PDB entry 7PTH | X-ray diffraction, 1.85 A resolution | chains B and D

Chain B (and D):
Molecule: Choline sulfatase
Organism: Rhizobium meliloti
Notes: EC 3.1.6.6; chain D of this document is another copy of the same molecule, construct and numbering; everything in this record applies to it too
Reference sequence: A0A410NSD4 (A0A410NSD4_RHIML); numbering as in UniProt (aligned over 1-512)
Amino-acid sequence (520 residues; each row starts with the number of its first residue):
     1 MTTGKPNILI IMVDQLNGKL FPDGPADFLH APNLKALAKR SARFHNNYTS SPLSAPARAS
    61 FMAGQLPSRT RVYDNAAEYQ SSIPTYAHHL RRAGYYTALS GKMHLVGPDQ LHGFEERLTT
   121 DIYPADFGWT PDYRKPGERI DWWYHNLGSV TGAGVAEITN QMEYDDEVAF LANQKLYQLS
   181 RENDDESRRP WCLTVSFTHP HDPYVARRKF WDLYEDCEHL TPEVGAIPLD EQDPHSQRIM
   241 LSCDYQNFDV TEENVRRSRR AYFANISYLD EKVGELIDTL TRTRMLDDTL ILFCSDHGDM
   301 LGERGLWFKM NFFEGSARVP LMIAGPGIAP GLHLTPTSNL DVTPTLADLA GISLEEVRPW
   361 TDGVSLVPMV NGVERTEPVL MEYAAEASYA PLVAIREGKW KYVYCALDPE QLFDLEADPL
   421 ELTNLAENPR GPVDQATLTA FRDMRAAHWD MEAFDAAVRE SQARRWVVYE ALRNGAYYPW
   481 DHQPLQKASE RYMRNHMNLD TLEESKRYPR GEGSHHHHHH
Unresolved in the structure: 1-3, 516-520
Sequence notes: engineered mutation S54 (Cys in A0A410NSD4); expression tag (513-520)
Metal / ion sites: Ca2+: D14, D296
Small-molecule neighbours: choline ion (CHT): L53, N75, Y123, W129, W143, Y144, H145, H201, K309, E386
What the authors report for this chain:
  - catalytic residues: H104 (proposed by the authors, not directly observed)
  - binding site for choline ion: S54, N75, W129, H145, K309, L499
  - mutagenesis - C54S (below 1%): decreased catalytic activity

Interface between chain B and chain D:
Residue-residue contacts - 160 pairs, chain B then chain D:
  T120(B) with A488(D); Y492(D); R494(D), hydrogen bond
  D121(B) with R494(D), hydrogen bond (backbone-side chain)
  I122(B) with Y492(D); M493(D), hydrogen bond (backbone-backbone); R494(D)
  Y123(B) with M493(D); R494(D), hydrogen bond (backbone-side chain)
  P124(B) with M493(D); N495(D)
  D126(B) with N495(D), hydrogen bond
  G128(B) with N495(D)
  W129(B) with N495(D), hydrogen bond
  W142(B) with N495(D); M497(D); N498(D); L499(D), hydrogen bond (backbone-backbone)
  W143(B) with L499(D)
  N146(B) with D500(D), hydrogen bond
  G152(B) with R507(D), hydrogen bond (backbone-side chain)
  A153(B) with G513(D)
  G154(B) with R507(D); E512(D); G513(D)
  V155(B) with E512(D), hydrogen bond (backbone-backbone); G513(D)
  A156(B) with R507(D); Y508(D); P509(D)
  E157(B) with Y177(D); R282(D), salt bridge; Y508(D), hydrogen bond (backbone-backbone); P509(D)
  I158(B) with Y177(D), hydrophobic; R181(D); K506(D); R507(D); Y508(D), hydrogen bond (backbone-backbone)
  T159(B) with R181(D), hydrogen bond (backbone-side chain); K506(D)
  N160(B) with Y492(D); E503(D); K506(D)
  E163(B) with Q178(D), hydrogen bond; R181(D), salt bridge; R491(D), salt bridge; Y492(D)
  Y164(B) with Y492(D)
  D166(B) with F170(D)
  E167(B) with F170(D); Q174(D), hydrogen bond; R491(D), salt bridge; Y492(D), hydrogen bond
  F170(B) with D166(D); E167(D); F170(D), hydrophobic
  Q174(B) with E167(D), hydrogen bond
  Y177(B) with E157(D); I158(D), hydrophobic; R207(D), hydrogen bond
  Q178(B) with E163(D), hydrogen bond
  S180(B) with I158(D)
  R181(B) with I158(D); T159(D), hydrogen bond (side chain-backbone); N160(D); E163(D), salt bridge
  P203(B) with E503(D)
  V205(B) with R507(D)
  R207(B) with Y177(D), hydrogen bond; R282(D)
  R208(B) with E512(D), salt bridge
  W211(B) with S514(D); H515(D)
  E215(B) with H515(D)
  L220(B) with H515(D)
  E253(B) with H515(D), hydrogen bond (side chain-backbone)
  R256(B) with H515(D)
  R257(B) with G513(D), hydrogen bond (side chain-backbone); S514(D); H515(D)
  R260(B) with H515(D)
  R282(B) with E157(D), salt bridge; R207(D)
  Y469(B) with N495(D)
  R473(B) with N495(D); H496(D)
  P479(B) with S489(D)
  D481(B) with S489(D); R494(D), salt bridge
  H482(B) with A488(D)
  Q483(B) with L485(D); Q486(D), hydrogen bond (side chain-backbone); K487(D); A488(D), hydrogen bond (side chain-backbone)
  Q486(B) with Q483(D); L485(D)
  K487(B) with Q483(D), hydrogen bond (backbone-side chain)
  A488(B) with T120(D); H482(D); Q483(D), hydrogen bond (backbone-side chain)
  S489(B) with P479(D); D481(D)
  R491(B) with E163(D), salt bridge; E167(D), salt bridge
  Y492(B) with T120(D); I122(D); N160(D); E163(D); Y164(D), hydrophobic; E167(D), hydrogen bond
  M493(B) with I122(D), hydrogen bond (backbone-backbone); Y123(D); P124(D); W129(D), hydrophobic
  R494(B) with T120(D), hydrogen bond; D121(D), hydrogen bond (side chain-backbone); I122(D); Y123(D), hydrogen bond (side chain-backbone); D481(D), salt bridge
  N495(B) with P124(D); D126(D), hydrogen bond; G128(D); W129(D), hydrogen bond; W142(D); Y469(D); R473(D)
  M497(B) with W142(D)
  N498(B) with W142(D)
  L499(B) with W142(D), hydrogen bond (backbone-backbone)
  D500(B) with N146(D), hydrogen bond
  L502(B) with N160(D)
  E503(B) with N160(D); P203(D)
  K506(B) with I158(D); T159(D); N160(D)
  R507(B) with G152(D), hydrogen bond (side chain-backbone); G154(D); A156(D); I158(D); V205(D)
  Y508(B) with A156(D); E157(D), hydrogen bond (backbone-backbone); I158(D), hydrogen bond (backbone-backbone)
  P509(B) with A156(D); E157(D)
  E512(B) with G154(D); V155(D), hydrogen bond (backbone-backbone)
  G513(B) with V155(D); R257(D), hydrogen bond (backbone-side chain)
  S514(B) with W211(D), hydrogen bond (backbone-side chain); R257(D); R260(D), hydrogen bond (backbone-side chain)
  H515(B) with W211(D); L220(D); E253(D); R256(D), hydrogen bond; R257(D); R260(D), hydrogen bond
Interface residues without a listed pair, chain B (72 interface residues in all): H496
Interface residues without a listed pair, chain D (73 interface residues in all): W143, A153, S180, E215, R284, L502

Overview:
The interface between chain B and chain D involves 72 residues on one side and 73 on the other; the contacts
include 45 hydrogen bonds and 11 salt bridges. Polar pairs include E157(B)-R282(D), E163(B)-R181(D) and
E163(B)-R491(D). Bound to chain B: choline ion. The paper reports the catalytic residue H104(B); C54S of chain
B reduces catalytic activity.
Both chains are Choline sulfatase (Rhizobium meliloti). Entry 7PTH (C54S mutant of choline-sulfatase from E.
meliloti CECT4857 bound to choline) was determined by X-ray diffraction (same publication as 7PTJ, 6G5Z and
6G60).
